Entry 2H5Q (X-ray diffraction, 1.36 A resolution); this record covers chain A.

== Chain A ==
Name: mCherry
Source organism: Discosoma sp
Sequence (234 residues; each row starts with the number of its first residue; note: 2 numbers in that range are skipped by the numbering (no residue carries them; nothing is unmodelled there); numbers below 1 keep their minus sign (Met-4 is residue -4)):
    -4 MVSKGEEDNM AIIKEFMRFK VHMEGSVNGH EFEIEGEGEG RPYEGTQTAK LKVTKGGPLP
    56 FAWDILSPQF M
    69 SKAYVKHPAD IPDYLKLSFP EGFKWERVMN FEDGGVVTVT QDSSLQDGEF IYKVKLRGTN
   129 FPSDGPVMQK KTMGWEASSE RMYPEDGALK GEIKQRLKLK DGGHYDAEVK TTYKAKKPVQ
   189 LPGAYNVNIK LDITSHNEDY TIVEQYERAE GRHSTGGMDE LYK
Not modelled in the structure: -4 to 3, 224-231
Modified residues: Met66 ({(4Z)-2-[(1S)-1-amino-3-(methylsulfanyl)propyl]-4-[(4-hydroxyphenyl)methylidene]-5-oxo-4,5-dihydro-1H-imidazol-1-yl}acetic acid; CH6)
Glycans and other covalent adducts: covalent link Met66-Ser69
From the paper describing this entry:
  - conformationally variable residues (side-chain flip): Lys70
  - contacts within the chain: Lys70-Glu148

== Summary ==
From the paper: conformational variability at Lys70; contacts within the chain involving Lys70 and Glu148.
Chain A is mCherry (Discosoma sp); the structure, Crystal structure of mCherry, was determined by X-ray
diffraction (same publication as 2H5O, 2H5P, 2H5R and 2H8Q).
